PDB entry 7VAJ | electron microscopy, 3.10 A resolution | chains B and D of the 12 polymer chains in the assembly

Chain B:
Protein: V-type ATP synthase alpha chain
From: Thermus thermophilus HB8
Notes: EC 7.1.2.2
Reference sequence: Q56403 (VATA_THET8); residues 1-578 here = UniProt positions 1-578
Amino-acid sequence (578 residues; numbered 1 to 578; the number before each row is that of its first residue):
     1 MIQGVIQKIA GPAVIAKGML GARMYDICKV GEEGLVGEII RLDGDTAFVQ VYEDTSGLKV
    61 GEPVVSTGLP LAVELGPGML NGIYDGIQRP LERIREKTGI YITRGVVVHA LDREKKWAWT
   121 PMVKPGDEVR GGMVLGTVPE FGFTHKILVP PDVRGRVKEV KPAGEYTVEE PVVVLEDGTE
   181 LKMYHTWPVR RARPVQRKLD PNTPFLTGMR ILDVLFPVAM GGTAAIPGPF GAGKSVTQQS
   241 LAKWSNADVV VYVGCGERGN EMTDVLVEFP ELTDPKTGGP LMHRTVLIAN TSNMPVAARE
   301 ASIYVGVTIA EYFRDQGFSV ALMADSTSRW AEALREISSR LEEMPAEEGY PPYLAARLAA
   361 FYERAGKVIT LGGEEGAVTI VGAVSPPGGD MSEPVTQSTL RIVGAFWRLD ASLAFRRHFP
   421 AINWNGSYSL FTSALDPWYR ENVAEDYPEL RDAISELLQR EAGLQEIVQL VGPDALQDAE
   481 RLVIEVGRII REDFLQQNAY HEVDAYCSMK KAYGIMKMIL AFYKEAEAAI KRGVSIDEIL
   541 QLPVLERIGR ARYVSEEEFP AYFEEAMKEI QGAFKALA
Sequence notes: conflict A232 (Ser in Q56403), S235 (Thr in Q56403)

Chain D:
Protein: V-type ATP synthase beta chain
From: Thermus thermophilus HB8
Reference sequence: Q56404 (VATB_THET8); numbering as in UniProt (aligned over 1-478)
Amino-acid sequence (478 residues; row label = number of the first residue in the row):
     1 MDLLKKEYTG ITYISGPLLF VENAKDLAYG AIVDIKDGTG RVRGGQVIEV SEEYAVIQVF
    61 EETTGLDLAT TSVSLVEDVA RLGVSKEMLG RRFNGIGKPI DGLPPITPEK RLPITGLPLN
   121 PVARRKPEQF IQTGISTIDV MNTLVRGQKL PIFSGSGLPA NEIAAQIARQ ATVRPDLSGE
   181 GEKEEPFAVV FAAMGITQRE LSYFIQEFER TGALSRSVLF LNKADDPTIE RILTPRMALT
   241 VAEYLAFEHD YHVLVILTDM TNYCEALREI GAAREEIPGR RGYPGYMYTD LATIYERAGV
   301 VEGKKGSVTQ IPILSMPDDD RTHPIPDLTG YITEGQIQLS RELHRKGIYP PIDPLPSLSR
   361 LMNNGVGKGK TREDHKQVSD QLYSAYANGV DIRKLVAIIG EDALTENDRR YLQFADAFER
   421 FFINQGQQNR SIEESLQIAW ALLSMLPQGE LKRISKDHIG KYYGQKLEEI WGAPQALD
Disordered / not traced: 1-4, 475-478

Chain B / chain D interface:
Residue-residue contacts (68):
  I6(B) with E52(D)
  Q7(B) with S51(D); E52(D), hydrogen bond (backbone-backbone)
  K8(B) with E49(D), salt bridge; V50(D); S51(D)
  I9(B) with Y29(D); E49(D); V50(D), hydrogen bond (backbone-backbone)
  A10(B) with I48(D); E49(D)
  G11(B) with Y29(D)
  P12(B) with Y29(D)
  T55(B) with Y29(D)
  S56(B) with Y29(D); V79(D)
  G57(B) with A28(D); Y29(D), hydrogen bond (backbone-backbone)
  L58(B) with A28(D); Y29(D), hydrogen bond (backbone-backbone)
  K59(B) with D26(D); A28(D)
  V60(B) with K25(D)
  L91(B) with N120(D); P121(D), hydrophobic; V122(D), hydrophobic
  R95(B) with N120(D); V122(D); E302(D)
  I100(B) with L119(D); N120(D), hydrogen bond (backbone-backbone)
  Y101(B) with L117(D); P118(D); F247(D)
  I102(B) with P118(D), hydrogen bond (backbone-backbone); N120(D)
  F230(B) with R360(D)
  G256(B) with Y288(D)
  R258(B) with G330(D), hydrogen bond (side chain-backbone); Y331(D), hydrogen bond (side chain-backbone); I332(D); T333(D), hydrogen bond (side chain-backbone); R360(D)
  G259(B) with E296(D), hydrogen bond (backbone-side chain)
  N260(B) with P127(D); E334(D), hydrogen bond; L361(D)
  M262(B) with R124(D)
  T263(B) with K126(D)
  L266(B) with P121(D); V122(D)
  E268(B) with K126(D), salt bridge
  S292(B) with Y288(D); A292(D); E296(D)
  N293(B) with P118(D); E296(D)
  M294(B) with P121(D), hydrophobic
  R299(B) with Y288(D)
  R329(B) with Y288(D); Y331(D)
  E332(B) with Y288(D)
  E336(B) with Y286(D); T289(D)
  S339(B) with G285(D)
  R340(B) with Y286(D)
  E348(B) with R280(D)
  P387(B) with Y331(D)
Other interface residues (no listed pair), chain B (47 interface residues in all): I83, E92, I94, T103, V267, T291, R335, E342, P386
Other interface residues (no listed pair), chain D (45 interface residues in all): L27, A123, R125, G147, K149, E243, I277, T293, D327, L358

In short:
47 residues of chain B face 45 of chain D across their interface; the contacts include 11 hydrogen bonds and 2
salt bridges. Polar contacts include K8(B)-E49(D), E268(B)-K126(D) and R258(B)-G330(D).
Here chain B is V-type ATP synthase alpha chain and chain D is V-type ATP synthase beta chain, both from
Thermus thermophilus HB8. Entry 7VAJ (Nucleotide-free V1EG domain of V/A-ATPase from Thermus thermophilus,
state1-2) was determined by electron microscopy, deposited together with 7VAI, 7VAK, 7VAL, 7VAM, 7VAN, 7VAO
and 11 further entries.
